PDB entry 5EFY | X-ray diffraction, 2.70 A resolution | chains A and B

Chain A (and B):
Protein: Putative tetR-family transcriptional regulator
From: Streptomyces coelicolor
Notes: chain B of this document is another copy of the same molecule, construct and numbering; everything in this record applies to it too
UniProtKB: Q9KYU4 (Q9KYU4_STRCO); numbering as in UniProt (aligned over 23-236)
Chain sequence (216 residues; each row starts with the number of its first residue):
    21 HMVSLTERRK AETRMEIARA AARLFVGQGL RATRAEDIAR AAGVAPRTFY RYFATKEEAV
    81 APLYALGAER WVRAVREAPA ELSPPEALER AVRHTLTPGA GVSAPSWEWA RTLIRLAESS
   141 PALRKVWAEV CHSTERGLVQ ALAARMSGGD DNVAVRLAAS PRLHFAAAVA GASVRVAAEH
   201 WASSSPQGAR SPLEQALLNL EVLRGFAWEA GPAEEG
Disordered / not traced: 21-25, 120-125, 205-211, 229-236 (chain B: 21-27, 119-122, 206-209, 229-236)
Differences from the reference sequence: cloning artifact (21-22)
Reported in the primary citation:
  - self-association interface (contacts with another copy of this molecule); pairs are residue here / residue on that copy: Glu-155/Arg-195 (salt bridge)

Chain A / chain B interface:
Pairs across the interface (41):
  Arg-144(A) with Glu-149(B), salt bridge; His-152(B), hydrogen bond; Ser-153(B)
  Lys-145(A) with Glu-149(B)
  Ala-148(A) with His-152(B)
  Glu-149(A) with Arg-144(B), salt bridge; Lys-145(B)
  His-152(A) with Arg-144(B), hydrogen bond; Ala-148(B); Arg-195(B); Glu-199(B), salt bridge
  Ser-153(A) with Arg-144(B)
  Glu-155(A) with Arg-195(B), salt bridge
  Ala-179(A) with His-200(B)
  Pro-181(A) with His-200(B); Gln-215(B)
  His-184(A) with Val-196(B); His-200(B), hydrogen bond
  Phe-185(A) with Val-189(B); Ala-192(B); Ser-193(B); Val-196(B); Asn-219(B); Val-222(B), hydrophobic
  Ala-188(A) with Ala-192(B), hydrophobic; Arg-195(B)
  Val-189(A) with Phe-185(B)
  Ala-192(A) with Ala-188(B), hydrophobic
  Ser-193(A) with Phe-185(B)
  Arg-195(A) with His-152(B), hydrogen bond; Glu-155(B), salt bridge
  Val-196(A) with His-184(B); Phe-185(B); Ala-188(B), hydrophobic
  Glu-199(A) with His-152(B), salt bridge
  His-200(A) with Ala-179(B), hydrogen bond (side chain-backbone); Pro-181(B)
  Gln-215(A) with Pro-181(B)
  Asn-219(A) with Phe-185(B)
  Val-222(A) with Phe-185(B), hydrophobic; Val-222(B)
Interface residues without a listed pair, chain A (24 interface residues in all): Trp-147, Ser-180
Interface residues without a listed pair, chain B (23 interface residues in all): Trp-147

Overview:
24 residues of chain A and 23 residues of chain B are in contact; the contacts include 5 hydrogen bonds and 6
salt bridges. Among the polar pairs are Arg-144(A)/Glu-149(B), His-152(A)/Glu-199(B) and
Glu-155(A)/Arg-195(B). From the paper: a self-association interface involving Glu-155(A) and Arg-195(A).
Chain A and chain B are both Putative tetR-family transcriptional regulator (Streptomyces coelicolor); the
structure, Apo-form of SCO3201, was determined by X-ray diffraction.
